Entry 7KGX (X-ray diffraction, 2.00 A resolution); this record covers chain A.

# Chain A
Molecule: 2-aminobenzoylacetyl-CoA thioesterase
Source organism: Pseudomonas aeruginosa (strain ATCC 15692 / DSM 22644 / CIP 104116 / JCM 14847 / LMG 12228 / 1C / PRS 101 / PAO1)
Notes: EC 3.1.2.32
UniProt: P20581 (PQSE_PSEAE); numbering as in UniProt (aligned over 1-301)
Chain sequence (304 residues; each row starts with the number of its first residue; numbers below 1 keep their minus sign (Gly-2 is residue -2)):
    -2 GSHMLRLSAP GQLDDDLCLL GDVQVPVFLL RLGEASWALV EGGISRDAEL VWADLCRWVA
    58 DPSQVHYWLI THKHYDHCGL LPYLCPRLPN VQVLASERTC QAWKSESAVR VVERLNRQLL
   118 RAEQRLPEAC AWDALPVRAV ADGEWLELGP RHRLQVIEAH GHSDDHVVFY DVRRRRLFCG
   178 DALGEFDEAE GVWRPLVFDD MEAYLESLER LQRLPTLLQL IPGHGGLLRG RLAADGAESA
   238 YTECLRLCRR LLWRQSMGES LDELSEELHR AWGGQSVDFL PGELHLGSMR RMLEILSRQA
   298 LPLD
Not modelled in the structure: -2, 299-301
Sequence notes: expression tag (-2 to 0)
Ion coordination: Fe ion site 1: His69, His71, His159, Asp178; Fe ion site 2: Asp73, His74, Asp178, His221
Small-molecule neighbours: WE1 (4-({[(2R)-2-methyl-2-(morpholin-4-yl)butyl]carbamoyl}amino)-N-(1,3-thiazol-2-yl)benzamide): Lys70, His71, Tyr72, Asp73, Ala99, Ala105, Val108, Val109, Leu112, Glu182, Leu193, Phe195, Ser273, Phe276, Leu277, Leu281, His282, Ser285, Met286, Arg288
UniProt features mapped onto this chain:
  - binding site (Fe cation): His69, His71, Asp73, His74, His159, Asp178, His221
  - mutagenesis: Glu182 (E182A: Strong decrease in kcat with S-(4-nitrobenzoyl)mercaptoethane as substrate)
What the authors report for this chain:
  - Fe ion coordination: Asp178
  - binding site for WE1: Tyr72, Leu193, Phe195, Phe276, Leu277, Leu281, His282, Ser285, Met286
  - mutagenesis - S160A, E182A, S285A: unchanged binding to WE1
  - mutagenesis - E182A: increased catalytic activity on bis(p-nitrophenyl) phosphate
  - mutagenesis - S160A, E182A, S285A: unchanged catalytic activity on MU-butyrate
  - mutagenesis - S160A (61.6 degC vs 67.2 degC): decreased stability
  - catalytic residues: Asp73
  - mutagenesis - D73A: abolished catalytic activity on MU-butyrate
  - mutagenesis - E182W (less than 10%), E182W/S285W (less than 10%): decreased catalytic activity
  - mutagenesis - S285W: increased catalytic activity
  - mutagenesis - E182W: increased stability
  - mutagenesis - D73A, S285W: unchanged stability
  - mutagenesis - E182W (Kapp = 5.1 uM), S285W (Kd 2.2 uM): decreased binding to BB562
  - mutagenesis - E182W/S285W: abolished binding to BB562
  - mutagenesis - D73A (Kapp = 0.9 uM): unchanged binding to BB562
  - mutagenesis - D73A, S285W: unchanged signaling in response to RhlR
  - mutagenesis - E182W, E182W/S285W: decreased signaling in response to RhlR
  - mutagenesis - D73A, S285W: unchanged binding to RhlR-mBTL
  - mutagenesis - E182W, E182W/S285W: decreased binding to RhlR-mBTL
  - mutagenesis - S160A, E182A, S285A: unchanged binding to C1
  - mutagenesis - S285W: unchanged signaling in response to C4-HSL
  - mutagenesis - E182W, E182W/S285W: decreased signaling in response to C4-HSL

# In short
Ligands of chain A: compound WE1. His69, His71, His159 and Asp178 coordinate Fe ion site 1. Asp73, His74,
Asp178 and His221 coordinate Fe ion site 2. From UniProt: 7 Fe cation-binding residues and one mutagenesis
site. From the paper: the catalytic residue Asp73; E182W and E182W/S285W reduce catalytic activity; 7
substitutions were tested in all.
Chain A is 2-aminobenzoylacetyl-CoA thioesterase (Pseudomonas aeruginosa (strain ATCC 15692 / DSM 22644 / CIP
104116 / JCM 14847 / LMG 12228 / 1C / PRS 101 / PAO1)); the structure, Structure of PQS Response Protein PqsE
in Complex with 4-(3-(2-methyl-2-morpholinobutyl)ureido)-N-(thiazol-2-yl)benzamide, was determined by X-ray
diffraction (same publication as 7KGW).
